8EEY - chains A and C of the 5 polymer chains in the assembly; structure by electron microscopy, 2.53 A resolution.

# Chain A
Name: Cas7-11
From: Desulfonema ishimotonii
UniProtKB: A0A401FT36 (A0A401FT36_9DELT); numbering as in UniProt (aligned over 1-1601)
Amino-acid sequence (1601 residues; each row starts with the number of its first residue):
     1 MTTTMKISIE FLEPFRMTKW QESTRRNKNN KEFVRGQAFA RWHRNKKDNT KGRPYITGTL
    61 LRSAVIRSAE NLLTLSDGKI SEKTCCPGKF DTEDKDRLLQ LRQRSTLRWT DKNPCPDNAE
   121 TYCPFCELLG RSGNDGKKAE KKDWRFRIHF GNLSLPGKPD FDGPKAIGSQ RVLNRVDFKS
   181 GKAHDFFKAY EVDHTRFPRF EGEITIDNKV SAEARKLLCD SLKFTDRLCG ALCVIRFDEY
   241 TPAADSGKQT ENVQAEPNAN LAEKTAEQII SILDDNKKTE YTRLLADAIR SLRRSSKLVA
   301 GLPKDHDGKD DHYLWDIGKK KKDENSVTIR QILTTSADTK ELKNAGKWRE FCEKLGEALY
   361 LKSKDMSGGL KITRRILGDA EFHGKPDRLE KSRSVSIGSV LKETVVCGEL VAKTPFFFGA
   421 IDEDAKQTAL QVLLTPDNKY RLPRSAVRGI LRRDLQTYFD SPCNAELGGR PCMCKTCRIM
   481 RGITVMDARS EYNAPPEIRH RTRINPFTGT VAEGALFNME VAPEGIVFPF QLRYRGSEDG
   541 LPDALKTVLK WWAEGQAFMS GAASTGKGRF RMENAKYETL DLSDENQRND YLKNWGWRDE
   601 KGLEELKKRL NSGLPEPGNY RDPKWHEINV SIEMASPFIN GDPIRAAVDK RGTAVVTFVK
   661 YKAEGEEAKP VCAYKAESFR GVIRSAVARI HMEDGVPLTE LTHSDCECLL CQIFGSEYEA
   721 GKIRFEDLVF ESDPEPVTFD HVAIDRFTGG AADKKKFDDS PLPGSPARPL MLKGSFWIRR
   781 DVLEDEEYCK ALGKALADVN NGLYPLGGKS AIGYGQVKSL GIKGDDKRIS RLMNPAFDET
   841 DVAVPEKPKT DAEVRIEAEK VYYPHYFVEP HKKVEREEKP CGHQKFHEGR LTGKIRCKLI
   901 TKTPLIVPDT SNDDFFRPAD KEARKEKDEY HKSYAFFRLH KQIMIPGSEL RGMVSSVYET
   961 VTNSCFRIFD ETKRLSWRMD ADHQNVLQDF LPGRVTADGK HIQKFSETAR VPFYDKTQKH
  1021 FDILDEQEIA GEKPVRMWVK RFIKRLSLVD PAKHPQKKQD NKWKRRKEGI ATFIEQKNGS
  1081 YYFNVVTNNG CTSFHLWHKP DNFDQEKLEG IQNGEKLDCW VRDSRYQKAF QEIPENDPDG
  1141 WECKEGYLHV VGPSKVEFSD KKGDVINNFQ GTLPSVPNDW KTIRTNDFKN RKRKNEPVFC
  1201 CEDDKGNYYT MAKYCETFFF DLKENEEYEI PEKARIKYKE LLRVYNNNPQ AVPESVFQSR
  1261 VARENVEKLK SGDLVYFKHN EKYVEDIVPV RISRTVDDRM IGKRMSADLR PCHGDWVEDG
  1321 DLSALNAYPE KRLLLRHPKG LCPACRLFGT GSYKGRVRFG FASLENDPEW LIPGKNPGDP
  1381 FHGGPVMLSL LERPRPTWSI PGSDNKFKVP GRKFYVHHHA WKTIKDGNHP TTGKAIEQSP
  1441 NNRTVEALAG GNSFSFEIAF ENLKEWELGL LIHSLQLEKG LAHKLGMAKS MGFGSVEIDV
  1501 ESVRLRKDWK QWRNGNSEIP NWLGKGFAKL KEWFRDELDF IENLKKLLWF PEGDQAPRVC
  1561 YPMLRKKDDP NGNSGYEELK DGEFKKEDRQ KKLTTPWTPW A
Not modelled in the structure: 1, 133-143, 238-259, 320-325, 835-841, 919-928
Sequence notes: engineered mutation Ala429 (Asp in A0A401FT36), Ala654 (Asp in A0A401FT36)
Ion coordination: Zn2+ site 1: Cys86, Cys115, Cys123, Cys126; Zn2+ site 2: Cys463, Cys472, Cys474, Cys477; Zn2+ site 3: His703, Cys706, Cys708, Cys711; Zn2+ site 4: Cys965, Cys1312, Cys1342, Cys1345
From the paper describing this entry:
  - binding site for DR-mismatched target RNA: Lys182, Arg375, Glu717, Tyr718
  - mutagenesis - D429A/D654A: unchanged catalytic activity
  - mutagenesis - K182A/R375A/E717A/Y718A: decreased signaling
  - mutagenesis - K182A/R375A/E717A/Y718A: unchanged binding to Csx29

# Chain C
Molecule: crRNA
From: Desulfonema ishimotonii
Sequence (38 nucleotides; row label = number of the first residue in the row; note: 1 number in that range is skipped by the numbering (no residue carries it; nothing is unmodelled there); numbers below 1 keep their minus sign (U-15 is residue -15)):
   -15 UUGAUGUCAC GGAAC
     1 CUUUGUUGUC UUCGACAUGG GUA

# Interface between chain A and chain C
Pairs across the interface (280; chain A residue first):
  Glu13(A) - C-6(C)  hydrogen bond to the base
  Arg16(A) - C-6(C)  salt bridge to the phosphate
  Arg35(A) - A-7(C)  hydrogen bond to the sugar
  Arg35(A) - G-4(C)  hydrogen bond to the base
  Gln37(A) - U-9(C)  hydrogen bond to the base
  Ala38(A) - U-9(C)  base contact
  Ala38(A) - A-7(C)  sugar contact
  Phe39(A) - A-7(C)  sugar contact
  Arg41(A) - U-14(C)  sugar contact
  His43(A) - U-15(C)  phosphate contact
  Arg53(A) - U-15(C)  hydrogen bond to the base
  Tyr55(A) - U-15(C)  stacking on the base
  Thr57(A) - U-14(C)  sugar contact
  Gly58(A) - U-14(C)  base contact
  Gly58(A) - A-12(C)  base contact
  Thr59(A) - U-14(C)  hydrogen bond to the sugar
  Thr59(A) - G-13(C)  sugar contact
  Thr59(A) - A-12(C)  hydrogen bond to the base
  Thr59(A) - U-9(C)  base contact
  Leu60(A) - U-9(C)  base contact
  Arg62(A) - A-12(C)  hydrogen bond to the sugar
  Arg62(A) - U-11(C)  hydrogen bond to the phosphate
  Arg62(A) - G-10(C)  salt bridge to the phosphate
  Ser63(A) - U-9(C)  hydrogen bond to the phosphate
  Arg67(A) - C-8(C)  hydrogen bond to the phosphate
  Arg67(A) - A-7(C)  salt bridge to the phosphate
  Lys89(A) - U-11(C)  hydrogen bond to the sugar
  Phe90(A) - U-11(C)  base contact
  Phe90(A) - G-10(C)  base contact
  Asp91(A) - U-11(C)  hydrogen bond to the base
  Asp91(A) - G-10(C)  base contact
  Thr92(A) - U-11(C)  hydrogen bond to the base
  Thr92(A) - G-10(C)  hydrogen bond to the base
  Lys95(A) - G-10(C)  base contact
  Arg97(A) - A-12(C)  salt bridge to the phosphate
  Leu98(A) - G-10(C)  base contact
  Gln100(A) - G-10(C)  hydrogen bond to the sugar
  Gln100(A) - U-9(C)  hydrogen bond to the base
  Leu101(A) - G-10(C)  sugar contact
  Leu101(A) - U-9(C)  sugar contact
  Arg102(A) - G-10(C)  hydrogen bond to the base
  Arg102(A) - U-9(C)  salt bridge to the phosphate
  Arg102(A) - C-8(C)  phosphate contact
  Gln103(A) - C-8(C)  hydrogen bond to the phosphate
  Gln103(A) - G-5(C)  hydrogen bond to the base
  Arg104(A) - C-8(C)  sugar contact
  Leu129(A) - U-11(C)  sugar contact
  Arg131(A) - U-11(C)  sugar contact
  Phe146(A) - G-13(C)  base contact
  Phe146(A) - A-12(C)  sugar contact
  Ile148(A) - A-12(C)  base contact
  His149(A) - U-14(C)  hydrogen bond to the base
  His149(A) - G-13(C)  base contact
  His149(A) - A-12(C)  base contact
  Phe150(A) - U-14(C)  hydrogen bond to the base
  Phe150(A) - A-12(C)  hydrogen bond to the base
  Gly151(A) - U-14(C)  base contact
  Asn152(A) - U-15(C)  hydrogen bond to the base
  Asn152(A) - U-14(C)  base contact
  Ser154(A) - U-15(C)  hydrogen bond to the base
  Lys158(A) - U-15(C)  base contact
  Arg171(A) - A-2(C)  salt bridge to the phosphate
  Val172(A) - A-2(C)  base contact
  Leu173(A) - A-2(C)  phosphate contact
  Asn174(A) - G-4(C)  hydrogen bond to the sugar
  Asn174(A) - A-3(C)  sugar contact
  Asn174(A) - A-2(C)  hydrogen bond to the sugar
  Asn174(A) - C-1(C)  hydrogen bond to the sugar
  Arg175(A) - G-4(C)  phosphate contact
  Arg175(A) - A-3(C)  phosphate contact
  Val176(A) - A-3(C)  hydrogen bond to the phosphate
  Val176(A) - C-1(C)  sugar contact
  Gly181(A) - C-1(C)  hydrogen bond to the sugar
  Gly181(A) - C1(C)  sugar contact
  Lys182(A) - C-1(C)  base contact
  Lys182(A) - C1(C)  hydrogen bond to the base
  Ala183(A) - A-2(C)  base contact
  Ala183(A) - C-1(C)  hydrogen bond to the base
  Asp185(A) - G-4(C)  hydrogen bond to the base
  Phe186(A) - G-4(C)  base contact
  Phe186(A) - A-2(C)  base contact
  Phe187(A) - G-4(C)  base contact
  Arg227(A) - C-6(C)  hydrogen bond to the sugar
  Gly230(A) - C-6(C)  phosphate contact
  Leu232(A) - C-6(C)  base contact
  Phe382(A) - G-4(C)  hydrogen bond to the base
  His383(A) - G-4(C)  base contact
  Gly384(A) - A-7(C)  hydrogen bond to the base
  Gly384(A) - G-4(C)  hydrogen bond to the base
  Pro386(A) - A-7(C)  base contact
  Phe417(A) - C-1(C)  phosphate contact
  Phe418(A) - C-1(C)  phosphate contact
  Gly419(A) - A-2(C)  sugar contact
  Gly419(A) - C-1(C)  hydrogen bond to the phosphate
  Arg444(A) - C-6(C)  salt bridge to the phosphate
  Ser445(A) - A-3(C)  sugar contact
  Ser445(A) - A-2(C)  hydrogen bond to the phosphate
  Ala446(A) - A-3(C)  phosphate contact
  Arg448(A) - C-6(C)  hydrogen bond to the base
  Arg448(A) - G-5(C)  salt bridge to the phosphate
  Arg448(A) - G-4(C)  salt bridge to the phosphate
  Gly449(A) - A-3(C)  sugar contact
  Ile450(A) - A-3(C)  base contact
  Arg452(A) - G-4(C)  salt bridge to the phosphate
  Arg453(A) - A-3(C)  base contact
  Leu467(A) - G-5(C)  base contact
  Leu467(A) - G-4(C)  base contact
  Gly468(A) - G-5(C)  hydrogen bond to the base
  Gly469(A) - C-8(C)  hydrogen bond to the base
  Arg470(A) - C-8(C)  base contact
  Pro471(A) - C-8(C)  base contact
  Met480(A) - G-5(C)  phosphate contact
  Arg481(A) - C-8(C)  base contact
  Arg481(A) - G-5(C)  phosphate contact
  Ile483(A) - C-6(C)  base contact
  Thr484(A) - C-6(C)  base contact
  Val485(A) - C-6(C)  hydrogen bond to the base
  His500(A) - G5(C)  phosphate contact
  Arg501(A) - U3(C)  base contact
  Arg501(A) - G5(C)  phosphate contact
  Thr502(A) - U3(C)  hydrogen bond to the sugar
  Thr502(A) - U4(C)  phosphate contact
  Thr502(A) - G5(C)  hydrogen bond to the phosphate
  Arg503(A) - U3(C)  hydrogen bond to the base
  Arg503(A) - U4(C)  phosphate contact
  Ile504(A) - U4(C)  hydrogen bond to the phosphate
  Ile504(A) - U6(C)  sugar contact
  Gly509(A) - U7(C)  sugar contact
  Thr510(A) - U7(C)  sugar contact
  Val511(A) - G5(C)  base contact
  Leu516(A) - G5(C)  base contact
  Phe517(A) - U3(C)  base contact
  Ser560(A) - A-3(C)  base contact
  Gly561(A) - C-1(C)  phosphate contact
  Gly561(A) - C1(C)  phosphate contact
  Ala562(A) - C1(C)  hydrogen bond to the phosphate
  Ala563(A) - C1(C)  hydrogen bond to the phosphate
  Ser564(A) - U2(C)  hydrogen bond to the phosphate
  Asn640(A) - U6(C)  hydrogen bond to the phosphate
  Gly641(A) - G5(C)  hydrogen bond to the sugar
  Gly641(A) - U6(C)  hydrogen bond to the phosphate
  Pro643(A) - G5(C)  base contact
  Lys675(A) - G5(C)  salt bridge to the phosphate
  Glu677(A) - U4(C)  sugar contact
  Glu677(A) - G5(C)  phosphate contact
  Ser678(A) - U4(C)  hydrogen bond to the phosphate
  Ser678(A) - G5(C)  hydrogen bond to the phosphate
  Arg680(A) - U3(C)  salt bridge to the phosphate
  Gly681(A) - U4(C)  sugar contact
  Val682(A) - U4(C)  base contact
  Arg684(A) - U3(C)  salt bridge to the phosphate
  Ser685(A) - U4(C)  hydrogen bond to the base
  Phe714(A) - U2(C)  sugar contact
  Gly715(A) - U2(C)  sugar contact
  Ser716(A) - C1(C)  hydrogen bond to the sugar
  Ser716(A) - U2(C)  sugar contact
  Glu717(A) - C1(C)  base contact
  Glu717(A) - U2(C)  sugar contact
  Glu719(A) - C1(C)  sugar contact
  Ala720(A) - C1(C)  phosphate contact
  Ala720(A) - U2(C)  phosphate contact
  Gly721(A) - U2(C)  hydrogen bond to the phosphate
  Asp740(A) - U11(C)  phosphate contact
  His741(A) - U11(C)  salt bridge to the phosphate
  Val742(A) - U9(C)  sugar contact
  Val742(A) - C10(C)  sugar contact
  Val742(A) - U11(C)  base contact
  Ala743(A) - U9(C)  phosphate contact
  Ala743(A) - C10(C)  phosphate contact
  Ile744(A) - C10(C)  hydrogen bond to the phosphate
  Ile744(A) - U12(C)  sugar contact
  Arg746(A) - C10(C)  salt bridge to the phosphate
  Gly749(A) - U12(C)  hydrogen bond to the sugar
  Gly749(A) - C13(C)  sugar contact
  Ala751(A) - U12(C)  base contact
  Lys756(A) - U11(C)  base contact
  Phe757(A) - U9(C)  base contact
  Gly807(A) - U6(C)  phosphate contact
  Gly808(A) - U6(C)  phosphate contact
  Gly808(A) - U7(C)  phosphate contact
  Lys809(A) - U7(C)  hydrogen bond to the phosphate
  Ala811(A) - G8(C)  phosphate contact
  Tyr863(A) - A15(C)  hydrogen bond to the phosphate
  His865(A) - A15(C)  phosphate contact
  Pro908(A) - U11(C)  sugar contact
  Pro908(A) - U12(C)  phosphate contact
  Thr910(A) - U11(C)  base contact
  Ser948(A) - C10(C)  sugar contact
  Ser948(A) - U11(C)  hydrogen bond to the phosphate
  Glu949(A) - C10(C)  hydrogen bond to the sugar
  Glu949(A) - U11(C)  phosphate contact
  Glu949(A) - U12(C)  phosphate contact
  Arg951(A) - G8(C)  phosphate contact
  Arg951(A) - U9(C)  salt bridge to the phosphate
  Gly952(A) - C10(C)  sugar contact
  Ser956(A) - C10(C)  hydrogen bond to the base
  Arg967(A) - G8(C)  hydrogen bond to the phosphate
  Arg967(A) - U9(C)  salt bridge to the phosphate
  Ile968(A) - U9(C)  sugar contact
  Arg978(A) - A17(C)  phosphate contact
  Arg978(A) - U18(C)  salt bridge to the phosphate
  Arg978(A) - G19(C)  salt bridge to the phosphate
  Leu987(A) - G20(C)  base contact
  Arg1010(A) - G21(C)  salt bridge to the phosphate
  Arg1010(A) - U22(C)  salt bridge to the phosphate
  Ser1124(A) - A23(C)  hydrogen bond to the phosphate
  Arg1125(A) - A23(C)  base contact
  Val1151(A) - G20(C)  phosphate contact
  Ser1154(A) - U18(C)  hydrogen bond to the sugar
  Ser1154(A) - G19(C)  sugar contact
  Lys1155(A) - G19(C)  sugar contact
  Lys1155(A) - G20(C)  sugar contact
  Asn1195(A) - U22(C)  phosphate contact
  Asn1195(A) - A23(C)  hydrogen bond to the phosphate
  Glu1196(A) - G21(C)  sugar contact
  Glu1196(A) - U22(C)  hydrogen bond to the phosphate
  Ala1212(A) - G20(C)  sugar contact
  Ala1212(A) - G21(C)  sugar contact
  Lys1213(A) - G20(C)  salt bridge to the phosphate
  Lys1213(A) - G21(C)  phosphate contact
  Tyr1214(A) - G21(C)  hydrogen bond to the phosphate
  Tyr1214(A) - U22(C)  hydrogen bond to the phosphate
  Cys1215(A) - G21(C)  hydrogen bond to the phosphate
  Tyr1245(A) - U18(C)  phosphate contact
  Tyr1245(A) - G19(C)  hydrogen bond to the phosphate
  Asn1248(A) - A17(C)  hydrogen bond to the sugar
  Asn1248(A) - U18(C)  phosphate contact
  Gln1250(A) - C16(C)  hydrogen bond to the sugar
  Gln1250(A) - A17(C)  sugar contact
  Ser1259(A) - G19(C)  hydrogen bond to the phosphate
  Val1290(A) - G19(C)  phosphate contact
  Arg1291(A) - G20(C)  phosphate contact
  Ile1292(A) - G19(C)  hydrogen bond to the sugar
  Ile1292(A) - G20(C)  base contact
  Arg1294(A) - A17(C)  salt bridge to the phosphate
  Arg1294(A) - U18(C)  salt bridge to the phosphate
  Phe1348(A) - G8(C)  sugar contact
  Gly1349(A) - G8(C)  sugar contact
  Thr1350(A) - U7(C)  hydrogen bond to the sugar
  Thr1350(A) - G8(C)  sugar contact
  Gly1351(A) - U7(C)  base contact
  Gly1351(A) - G8(C)  sugar contact
  Tyr1353(A) - U7(C)  sugar contact
  Lys1354(A) - U7(C)  phosphate contact
  Gly1355(A) - U7(C)  phosphate contact
  Gly1355(A) - G8(C)  hydrogen bond to the phosphate
  Leu1390(A) - G14(C)  base contact
  Leu1391(A) - C13(C)  base contact
  Glu1392(A) - C13(C)  hydrogen bond to the sugar
  Glu1392(A) - G14(C)  sugar contact
  Arg1393(A) - C13(C)  hydrogen bond to the base
  Arg1393(A) - G14(C)  sugar contact
  Pro1394(A) - C13(C)  phosphate contact
  Pro1394(A) - G14(C)  phosphate contact
  Pro1394(A) - A15(C)  phosphate contact
  Arg1395(A) - G14(C)  base contact
  Arg1395(A) - A15(C)  hydrogen bond to the phosphate
  Arg1395(A) - C16(C)  sugar contact
  Thr1397(A) - C16(C)  hydrogen bond to the phosphate
  Trp1398(A) - A15(C)  phosphate contact
  Trp1398(A) - C16(C)  hydrogen bond to the phosphate
  Lys1413(A) - G14(C)  salt bridge to the phosphate
  Tyr1415(A) - C13(C)  sugar contact
  Tyr1415(A) - G14(C)  hydrogen bond to the phosphate
  Arg1443(A) - U12(C)  base contact
  Arg1443(A) - C13(C)  base contact
  Gly1486(A) - U12(C)  sugar contact
  Gly1486(A) - C13(C)  phosphate contact
  Met1487(A) - U12(C)  phosphate contact
  Met1487(A) - C13(C)  phosphate contact
  Ala1488(A) - C13(C)  hydrogen bond to the phosphate
  Lys1489(A) - U12(C)  hydrogen bond to the phosphate
  Lys1489(A) - C13(C)  salt bridge to the phosphate
  Ser1490(A) - G14(C)  phosphate contact
  Tyr1561(A) - G14(C)  hydrogen bond to the phosphate
  Leu1564(A) - A15(C)  base contact
  Leu1564(A) - C16(C)  base contact
  Tyr1576(A) - G14(C)  hydrogen bond to the sugar
  Tyr1576(A) - A15(C)  base contact
  Glu1577(A) - C16(C)  hydrogen bond to the base
Other interface residues (no listed pair), chain A (206 interface residues in all): Gly130, Lys385, Ser392, Pro443, Met559, Ile639, Tyr718, Thr748, Gly750, Lys755, Ser810, Met953, Ala981, Arg1122, Tyr1126, Gln1127, Arg1193, Pro1197, Val1244, Ala1251

# Summary
206 residues of chain A face 38 of chain C across their interface; the contacts include 91 hydrogen bonds, 26
salt bridges and 1 aromatic stacking contact. Polar pairs include Glu13(A)-C-6(C), Arg35(A)-G-4(C) and
Gln37(A)-U-9(C). From the paper: a binding site for DR-mismatched target RNA at Lys182(A), Arg375(A) and
Glu717(A) among others; K182A/R375A/E717A/Y718A of chain A reduce signaling.
Here chain A is Cas7-11 and chain C is crRNA, both from Desulfonema ishimotonii. Entry 8EEY (Cas7-11 in
complex with DR-mismatched target RNA, Csx29 and Csx30) was determined by electron microscopy (same
publication as 8EEX).
